PDB entry 8ENV | electron microscopy, 3.42 A resolution | chains C and X of the 36 polymer chains in the assembly

Chain C:
Molecule: Sheath protein gp31
From: Pseudomonas phage vB_PaeM_E217
UniProtKB: A0A2K8IA62 (A0A2K8IA62_9CAUD); residues 1-504 here = UniProt positions 1-504
Sequence (504 residues; each row starts with the number of its first residue):
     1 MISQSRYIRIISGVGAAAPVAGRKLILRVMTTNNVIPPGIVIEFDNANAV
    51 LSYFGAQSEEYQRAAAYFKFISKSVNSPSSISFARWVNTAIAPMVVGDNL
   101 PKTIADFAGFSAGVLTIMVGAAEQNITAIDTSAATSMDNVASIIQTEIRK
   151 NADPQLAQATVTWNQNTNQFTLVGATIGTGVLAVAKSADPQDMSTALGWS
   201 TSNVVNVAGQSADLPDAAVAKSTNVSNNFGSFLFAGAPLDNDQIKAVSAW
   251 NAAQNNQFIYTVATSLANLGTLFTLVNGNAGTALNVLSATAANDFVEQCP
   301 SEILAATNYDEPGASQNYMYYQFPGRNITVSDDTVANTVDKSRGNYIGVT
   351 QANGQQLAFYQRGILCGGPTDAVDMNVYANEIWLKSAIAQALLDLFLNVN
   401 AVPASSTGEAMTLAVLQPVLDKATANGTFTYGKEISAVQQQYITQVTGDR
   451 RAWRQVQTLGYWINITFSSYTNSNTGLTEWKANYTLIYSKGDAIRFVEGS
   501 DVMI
Sequence notes: conflict A17 (Gly in A0A2K8IA62)

Chain X:
Molecule: Ripcord gp36
From: Pseudomonas phage vB_PaeM_E217
UniProtKB: A0A5C1KAX6 (A0A5C1KAX6_9CAUD); residue numbers follow UniProt; this construct covers 1-152
Sequence (152 residues; numbered 1 to 152; the number before each row is that of its first residue):
     1 MINVSGFGTGIVIVSASSFPMGFSLSKFADDESPISSKELEPFGYEMLYD
    51 GGLFAFDKAAPLEVSVSVIAGSEDDINLRILLNSKKGSFRFLPGIIPDMT
   101 TLVATLPDGGRTVLSNGTILKGPAIDTIQNTGRRKGNTYTFVFGSYLGAQ
   151 TA

Chain C / chain X interface:
Pairs across the interface - 10 pairs, chain C then chain X:
  N398(C) - M21(X)
  E409(C) - R111(X)  salt bridge
  A410(C) - V12(X)  hydrophobic
  Q417(C) - V113(X)
  Q417(C) - L147(X)
  D421(C) - S115(X)
  Q455(C) - G148(X)  hydrogen bond (side chain-backbone)
  Q455(C) - A149(X)
  L459(C) - G148(X)
  Y461(C) - L147(X)
Other interface residues (no listed pair), chain C (15 interface residues in all): L395, S406, M411, A414, W462, N464, I465
Other interface residues (no listed pair), chain X (12 interface residues in all): V14, V103, T105, T151

Summary:
Chain C and chain X form an interface of 15 and 12 residues respectively; the contacts include 1 hydrogen bond
and 1 salt bridge. Polar contacts include E409(C)-R111(X) and Q455(C)-G148(X).
Chain C is Sheath protein gp31 and chain X is Ripcord gp36, both from Pseudomonas phage vB_PaeM_E217; the
structure, In situ cryo-EM structure of Pseudomonas phage E217 tail baseplate in C6 map, was determined by
electron microscopy (same publication as 8FRS, 8FUV, 8FVG and 8FVH).
